8U77 - chains A and B; structure by X-ray diffraction, 1.93 A resolution.

# Chain A
Protein: Transcription initiation factor TFIID subunit 14
Source organism: Saccharomyces cerevisiae
UniProtKB: P35189 (TAF14_YEAST); numbering as in UniProt (aligned over 176-243)
Amino-acid sequence (72 residues; numbered 172 to 243; the number before each row is that of its first residue):
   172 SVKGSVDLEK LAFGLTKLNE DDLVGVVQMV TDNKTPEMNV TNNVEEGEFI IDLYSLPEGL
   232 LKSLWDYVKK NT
Disordered / not traced: 172-175
Sequence notes: expression tag (172-175)
Swiss-Prot annotation at these positions:
  - cross-link: Lys181 (Glycyl lysine isopeptide (Lys-Gly) (interchain with G-Cter in ubiquitin))
From the paper describing this entry:
  - self-association interface (contacts with another copy of this molecule); pairs are residue here / residue on that copy: Phe184-Phe184
  - mutagenesis - F220R, I222R, L224R: decreased stability

# Chain B
Protein: Protein YNG1
UniProtKB: Q08465 (YNG1_YEAST); residues 1392-1403 here correspond to UniProt positions 113-124 (UniProt number = residue number - 1279)
Amino-acid sequence (12 residues; each row starts with the number of its first residue):
  1392 EPKLLLKINL KK
From the paper describing this entry:
  - mutagenesis - I1399D: decreased growth in response to hydroxyurea (HU)

# Interface between chain A and chain B
Pairs across the interface (21; chain A residue first):
  Glu180(A) - Leu1395(B)
  Ala183(A) - Leu1395(B)  hydrophobic
  Leu186(A) - Leu1397(B)  hydrophobic
  Leu194(A) - Ile1399(B)  hydrophobic
  Val195(A) - Leu1401(B)  hydrophobic
  Val198(A) - Ile1399(B)  hydrophobic
  Gly218(A) - Asn1400(B)
  Gly218(A) - Leu1401(B)  hydrogen bond (backbone-backbone)
  Glu219(A) - Lys1398(B)
  Glu219(A) - Ile1399(B)
  Glu219(A) - Asn1400(B)
  Phe220(A) - Leu1397(B)
  Phe220(A) - Lys1398(B)
  Phe220(A) - Ile1399(B)  hydrogen bond (backbone-backbone)
  Phe220(A) - Leu1401(B)  hydrophobic
  Ile221(A) - Leu1397(B)
  Ile222(A) - Leu1396(B)
  Ile222(A) - Leu1397(B)  hydrogen bond (backbone-backbone)
  Ile222(A) - Ile1399(B)  hydrophobic
  Tyr225(A) - Lys1394(B)
  Tyr225(A) - Leu1395(B)  hydrogen bond (side chain-backbone)
Other interface residues (no listed pair), chain A (17 interface residues in all): Thr187, Glu191, Glu216, Glu217, Asp223
Other interface residues (no listed pair), chain B (11 interface residues in all): Pro1393, Lys1402, Lys1403
Interface features reported in the paper:
  - residue pairs: Glu219(A)-Lys1398(B), Tyr225(A)-Leu1395(B) (hydrogen bond), Leu1397(B)-Ile222(A) (backbone contact), Ile1399(B)-Phe220(A) (backbone contact), Asn1400(B)-Glu219(A), Leu1401(B)-Gly218(A) (backbone contact)
  - interface residues, chain A: Gly218(A), Phe220(A), Ile222(A)
  - interface residues, chain B: Glu1392(B), Leu1396(B), Leu1397(B), Ile1399(B), Leu1401(B)
  - hot spots on chain B (mutagenesis) - I1399D: abolished binding to Transcription initiation factor TFIID subunit 14 (chain A)
  - hot spots on chain B (mutagenesis) - L1395D (Kd 180 uM), L1397D (Kd 430 uM): decreased binding to Transcription initiation factor TFIID subunit 14 (chain A)

# Overview
Chain A and chain B form an interface of 17 and 11 residues respectively, with 4 hydrogen bonds. Among the
polar pairs are Tyr225(A)-Leu1395(B), Gly218(A)-Leu1401(B) and Phe220(A)-Ile1399(B). The authors report
contacts between Glu219(A) and Lys1398(B) and Asn1400(B) and Glu219(A); a hydrogen bond between Tyr225(A) and
Leu1395(B); backbone contacts between Leu1397(B) and Ile222(A), Ile1399(B) and Phe220(A) and Leu1401(B) and
Gly218(A). The paper reports that F220R, I222R and L224R of chain A reduce stability; interface residues
Gly218(A), Phe220(A) and Glu1392(B) among others; 6 substitutions were tested in all.
Chain A is Transcription initiation factor TFIID subunit 14 (Saccharomyces cerevisiae) and chain B is Protein
YNG1; the structure, Crystal structure of Taf14 in complex with Yng1, was determined by X-ray diffraction.
